PDB entry 6O5R | X-ray diffraction, 2.80 A resolution | chain A

Chain A:
Molecule: Acetylcholinesterase
Organism: Homo sapiens
Notes: EC 3.1.1.7
UniProtKB: P22303 (ACES_HUMAN); residues 1-547 here correspond to UniProt positions 32-578 (UniProt number = residue number + 31)
Sequence (550 residues; numbered -2 to 547; the number before each row is that of its first residue; numbers below 1 keep their minus sign (Gly-2 is residue -2)):
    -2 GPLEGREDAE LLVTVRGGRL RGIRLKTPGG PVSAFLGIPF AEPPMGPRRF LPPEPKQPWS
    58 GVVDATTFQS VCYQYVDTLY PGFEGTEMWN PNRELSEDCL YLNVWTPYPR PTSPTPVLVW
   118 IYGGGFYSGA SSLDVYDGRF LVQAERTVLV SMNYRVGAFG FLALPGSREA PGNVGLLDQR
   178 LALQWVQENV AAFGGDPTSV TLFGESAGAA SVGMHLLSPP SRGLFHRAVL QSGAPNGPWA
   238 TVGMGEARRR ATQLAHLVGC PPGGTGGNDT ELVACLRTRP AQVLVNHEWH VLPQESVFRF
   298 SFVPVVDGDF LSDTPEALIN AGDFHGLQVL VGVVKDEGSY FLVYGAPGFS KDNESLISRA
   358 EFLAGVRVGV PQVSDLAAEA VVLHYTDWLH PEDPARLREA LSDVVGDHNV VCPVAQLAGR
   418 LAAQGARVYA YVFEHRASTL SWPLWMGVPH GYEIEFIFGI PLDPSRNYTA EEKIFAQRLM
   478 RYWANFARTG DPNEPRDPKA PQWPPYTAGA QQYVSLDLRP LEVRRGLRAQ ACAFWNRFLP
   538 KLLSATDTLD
Disordered / not traced: -2 to 3, 544-547
Construct notes: expression tag (-2 to 0)
Disulfide bonds: Cys69-Cys96, Cys257-Cys272, Cys409-Cys529
Small-molecule neighbours: LND (4-carbamoyl-1-(3-{2-[(E)-(hydroxyimino)methyl]-1H-imidazol-1-yl}propyl)pyridin-1-ium): Tyr72, Asp74, Tyr124, Trp286, Ser293, Val294, Phe295, Arg296, Phe297, Tyr337, Phe338, Tyr341
What the authors report for this chain:
  - binding site for LND: Trp286, Phe295, Tyr341
  - catalytic residues: Gly121, Gly122, Ser203
  - post-translational modification sites: Asn265, Asn464

In short:
Ligands of chain A: compound LND. The paper reports catalytic residues Gly121, Gly122 and Ser203; a binding
site for LND at Trp286, Phe295 and Tyr341.
Chain A is Acetylcholinesterase (Homo sapiens); the structure, Room temperature structure of binary complex of
native hAChE with oxime reactivator RS-170B, was determined by X-ray diffraction together with 6O5S, 6O5V and
6O66 from the same study.
